PDB entry 6XP6 | X-ray diffraction, 2.40 A resolution | chains A and H of the 5 polymer chains in the assembly

[Chain A]
Molecule: MHC class II HLA-DQ-alpha chain
From: Homo sapiens
Reference sequence: O19705 (O19705_HUMAN); the construct lacks a stretch of the UniProt sequence and is renumbered around it, so the offset changes along the chain: -1 to 9 = UniProt 1-11; 10-52 = UniProt 13-55; 54-181 = UniProt 56-183
Sequence (191 residues; each row starts with the number of its first residue; note: 1 number in that range is skipped by the numbering (no residue carries it; nothing is unmodelled there); numbers below 1 keep their minus sign (Glu-1 is residue -1)):
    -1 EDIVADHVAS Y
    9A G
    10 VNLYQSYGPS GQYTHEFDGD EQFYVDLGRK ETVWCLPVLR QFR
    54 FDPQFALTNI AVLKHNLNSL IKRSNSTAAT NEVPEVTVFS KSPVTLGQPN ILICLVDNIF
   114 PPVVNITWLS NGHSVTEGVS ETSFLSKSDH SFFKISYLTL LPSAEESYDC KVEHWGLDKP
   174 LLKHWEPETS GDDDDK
Not modelled in the structure: -1 to 0, 182-189
Disulfide bonds: Cys107-Cys163
Covalent attachments: N-acetylglucosamine (NAG) linked to Asn78, Asn118
Sequence notes: expression tag (182-189)

[Chain H]
Molecule: 3.C11 IgH Fab
From: Homo sapiens
Notes: antibody fragment or engineered binder
Sequence (224 residues; each row starts with the number of its first residue; note: 8 numbers in that range are skipped by the numbering (no residue carries them; nothing is unmodelled there)):
     2 QVQLVQSGAE VKKPGSSVKV SCKASGGTVR
    34 SRVHAISWVR QAPGQGLEWM GGIIPI
    62 FGTANYAQKF Q
    74 GRVTITADES TSTAYMELSS LRSEDTAVYY CARDVQRMG
   116 MDVWGQGTTV TVSSASTKGP SVFPLAPSSK STSGGTAALG CLVKDYFPEP VTVSWNSGAL
   176 TSGVHTFPAV LQSSGLYSLS SVVTVPSSSL GTQTYICNVN HKPSNTKVDK KVEPKSCD
Not modelled in the structure: 230-233
Disulfide bonds: Cys23-Cys104, Cys156-Cys212

[Chain A / chain H interface]
Pairs across the interface - 22 pairs, chain A then chain H:
  Lys39(A) with Thr64(H); Ala65(H), hydrogen bond (side chain-backbone); Asn66(H)
  Asp55(A) with Arg110(H), salt bridge
  Gln57(A) with Asn66(H), hydrogen bond; Arg110(H)
  Phe58(A) with Arg110(H)
  Leu60(A) with Phe62(H)
  Thr61(A) with Ile57(H); Gln109(H); Arg110(H)
  Asn62(A) with Gln109(H), hydrogen bond
  Ile63(A) with Phe62(H), hydrophobic
  Ala64(A) with Ile57(H), hydrophobic; Ile59(H), hydrophobic; Phe62(H), hydrophobic
  Val65(A) with Gln109(H)
  Lys67(A) with Ile59(H), hydrogen bond (side chain-backbone)
  His68(A) with Arg35(H); Val36(H); Ile59(H)
  Lys75(A) with Arg35(H)
Interface residues without a listed pair, chain H (11 interface residues in all): Val30
Interface features reported in the paper:
  - epitope / paratope residues, chain H: Val36(H), Ile57(H), Ile59(H), Phe62(H), Gln109(H)

[Summary]
13 residues of chain A and 11 residues of chain H are in contact; the contacts include 4 hydrogen bonds and 1
salt bridge. Polar pairs include Asp55(A)-Arg110(H), Lys39(A)-Ala65(H) and Gln57(A)-Asn66(H).
N-acetylglucosamine is covalently linked to Asn78(A) and Asn118(A). The paper reports epitope/paratope
residues Val36(H), Ile57(H) and Ile59(H) among others.
Chain A is MHC class II HLA-DQ-alpha chain and chain H is 3.C11 IgH Fab, both from Homo sapiens; the
structure, 3C11-DQ2-glia-a2 complex, was determined by X-ray diffraction.
